2HGD - chain A; structure by X-ray diffraction, 1.60 A resolution.

Chain A:
Name: Green fluorescent protein
Organism: Aequorea victoria
UniProt: P42212 (GFP_AEQVI); aligned to UniProt positions 2-238 over residues 2-238
Sequence (237 residues; row label = number of the first residue in the row; note: 2 numbers in that range are skipped by the numbering (no residue carries them; nothing is unmodelled there); numbering starts at 0):
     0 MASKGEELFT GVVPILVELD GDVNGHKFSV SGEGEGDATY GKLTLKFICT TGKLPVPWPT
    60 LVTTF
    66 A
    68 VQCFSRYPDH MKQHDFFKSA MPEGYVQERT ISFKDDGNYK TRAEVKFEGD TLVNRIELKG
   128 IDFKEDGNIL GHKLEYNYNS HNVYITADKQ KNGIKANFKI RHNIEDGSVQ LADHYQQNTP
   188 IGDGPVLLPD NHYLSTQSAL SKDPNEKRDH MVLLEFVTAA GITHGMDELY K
Disordered / not traced: 0-2, 231-238
Sequence notes: initiating methionine (0); cloning artifact (1); chromophore (66, 66, 66); engineered mutation Ser-99 (Phe in P42212), Thr-153 (Met in P42212), Ala-163 (Val in P42212)
Modified / non-standard residues: Ala-66 ({(2S)-2-[(1S)-1-aminoethyl]-4-benzyl-5-oxo-2,5-dihydro-1H-imidazol-1-yl}acetic acid; X9Q)
Covalently attached groups: covalent link Phe-64/Ala-66; covalent link Ala-66/Val-68

Overview:
Chain A is Green fluorescent protein (Aequorea victoria); the structure, Structure of S65A Y66F GFP variant
with an oxidized chromophore, was determined by X-ray diffraction (same publication as 2HCG, 2HFC and 2HGY).
